PDB entry 5D48 | X-ray diffraction, 1.81 A resolution | chain A

# Chain A
Protein: Fatty acid-binding protein, adipocyte
Source organism: Homo sapiens
Reference sequence: P15090 (FABP4_HUMAN); residues 0-131 here correspond to UniProt positions 1-132 (UniProt number = residue number + 1)
Amino-acid sequence (152 residues; numbered -20 to 131; the number before each row is that of its first residue; numbers below 1 keep their minus sign (Met-20 is residue -20)):
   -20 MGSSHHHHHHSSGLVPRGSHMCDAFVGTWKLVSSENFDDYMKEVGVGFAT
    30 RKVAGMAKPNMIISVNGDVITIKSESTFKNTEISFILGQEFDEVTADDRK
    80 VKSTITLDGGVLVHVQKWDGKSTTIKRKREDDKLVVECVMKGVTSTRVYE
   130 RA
Unresolved in the structure: -20 to -5
Sequence notes: expression tag (-20 to -1)
Covalently attached groups: covalent link Lys112-Glu129
Residues lining bound ligands: L96 (3-{5-cyclopropyl-3-(3,5-dimethyl-1H-pyrazol-4-yl)-2-[3-(propan-2-yloxy)phenyl]-1H-indol-1-yl}propanoic acid): Phe16, Tyr19, Met20, Val25, Ala33, Ala36, Pro38, Asn39, Met40, Ile51, Lys52, Ser53, Ser55, Phe57, Lys58, Thr60, Glu61, Ile62, Ala75, Asp76, Ile104, Arg106, Val115, Cys117, Arg126, Tyr128
What the authors report for this chain:
  - binding site for L96: Ala36, Pro38, Ser55, Phe57, Lys58, Ala75, Asp76, Arg126, Tyr128

# In short
Bound to chain A: compound L96. From the paper: a binding site for L96 at Ala36, Pro38 and Ser55 among others.
Chain A is Fatty acid-binding protein, adipocyte (Homo sapiens); the structure, Crystal Structure of FABP4 in
complex with 3-{5-cyclopropyl-3-(3,5-dimethyl-1H-pyrazol-4-yl)-2-[3-(propan-2-yloxy)
phenyl]-1H-indol-1-yl}propanoic acid, was determined by X-ray diffraction together with 5D45, 5D47 and 5D4A
from the same study.
